2OQY - chains D and E of the 8 polymer chains in the assembly; structure by X-ray diffraction, 2.00 A resolution.

== Chain D (and E) ==
Name: Muconate cycloisomerase
Organism: Oceanobacillus iheyensis
Notes: chain E of this document is another copy of the same molecule, construct and numbering; everything in this record applies to it too
Reference sequence: Q8EMJ9 (Q8EMJ9_OCEIH); numbering as in UniProt (aligned over 1-391)
Amino-acid sequence (391 residues; row label = number of the first residue in the row):
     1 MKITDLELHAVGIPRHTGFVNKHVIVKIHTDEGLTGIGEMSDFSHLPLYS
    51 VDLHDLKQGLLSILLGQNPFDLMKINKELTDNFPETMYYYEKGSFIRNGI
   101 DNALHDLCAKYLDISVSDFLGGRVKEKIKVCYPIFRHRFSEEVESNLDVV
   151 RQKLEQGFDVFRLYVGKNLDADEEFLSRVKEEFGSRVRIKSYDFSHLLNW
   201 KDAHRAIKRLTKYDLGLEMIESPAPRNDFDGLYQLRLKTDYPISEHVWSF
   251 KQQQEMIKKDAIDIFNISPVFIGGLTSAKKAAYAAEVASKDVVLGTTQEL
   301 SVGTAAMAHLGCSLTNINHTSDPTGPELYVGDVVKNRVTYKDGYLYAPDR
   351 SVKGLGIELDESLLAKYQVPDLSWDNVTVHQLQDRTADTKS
Not modelled in the structure: 375-391
Swiss-Prot annotation at these positions:
  - active site: Tyr-90 (Proton donor), Tyr-164 (Proton acceptor)
  - binding site (substrate): Arg-15, Tyr-89, Thr-296, Arg-385
  - binding site (Mg(2+)): Asp-42, His-45, Asp-193, Glu-221, His-246, Thr-297
  - site: Arg-162 (Increases basicity of active site Tyr)
  - mutagenesis: His-45 (H45Q: Loss of activity), Tyr-90 (Y90F: 3550-fold reduction in catalytic efficiency), Arg-162 (R162N: 17000-fold reduction in catalytic efficiency), Tyr-164 (Y164F: Loss of activity)
Metal / ion sites: Mg2+ site 1: Asp-42, His-45, Thr-297; Mg2+ site 2: Asp-193, Glu-221, His-246
Reported in the primary citation:
  - catalytic residues: Tyr-90
  - mutagenesis - Y90F: decreased catalytic activity

== Interface between chain D and chain E ==
Residue-residue contacts - 50 pairs, chain D then chain E:
  Asn-68(D) with Arg-350(E)
  Phe-70(D) with Asp-118(E); Gly-121(E); Gly-122(E), hydrogen bond (backbone-backbone)
  Asp-71(D) with Gly-121(E); Gly-122(E); Arg-123(E), hydrogen bond (side chain-backbone); Arg-350(E), salt bridge
  Leu-72(D) with Gly-121(E), hydrogen bond (backbone-backbone)
  Met-73(D) with Gly-121(E), hydrogen bond (backbone-backbone); Ser-313(E); Thr-315(E)
  Lys-74(D) with Arg-123(E); Val-124(E)
  Leu-112(D) with Leu-112(E), hydrophobic; Ile-114(E), hydrophobic
  Ile-114(D) with Leu-112(E), hydrophobic
  Asp-118(D) with Phe-70(E)
  Gly-121(D) with Phe-70(E); Asp-71(E); Leu-72(E), hydrogen bond (backbone-backbone); Met-73(E), hydrogen bond (backbone-backbone)
  Gly-122(D) with Phe-70(E), hydrogen bond (backbone-backbone); Asp-71(E)
  Arg-123(D) with Asp-71(E), hydrogen bond (backbone-side chain); Lys-74(E)
  Val-124(D) with Lys-74(E)
  Phe-250(D) with Val-287(E)
  Gln-253(D) with Val-287(E)
  Gln-254(D) with Val-287(E); Ala-288(E)
  Lys-258(D) with Asp-260(E), salt bridge
  Asp-260(D) with Lys-258(E), salt bridge
  Lys-280(D) with Tyr-283(E); Glu-286(E), salt bridge; Val-287(E)
  Tyr-283(D) with Lys-280(E); Tyr-283(E), hydrophobic
  Ala-284(D) with Val-287(E), hydrophobic
  Glu-286(D) with Lys-280(E), salt bridge
  Val-287(D) with Phe-250(E); Gln-253(E); Gln-254(E); Lys-280(E); Ala-284(E), hydrophobic
  Ala-288(D) with Gln-254(E)
  Ser-313(D) with Met-73(E)
  Thr-315(D) with Met-73(E)
  Arg-350(D) with Asn-68(E), hydrogen bond; Asp-71(E), salt bridge
Other interface residues (no listed pair), chain D (32 interface residues in all): Lys-77, Phe-119, Leu-120, Ile-257, Lys-279
Other interface residues (no listed pair), chain E (32 interface residues in all): Lys-77, Phe-119, Leu-120, Ile-257, Lys-279

== Overview ==
Chain D and chain E each contribute 32 residues to their interface; the contacts include 9 hydrogen bonds and
6 salt bridges. Polar contacts include Asp-71(D)/Arg-350(E), Lys-258(D)/Asp-260(E) and Lys-280(D)/Glu-286(E).
The paper reports the catalytic residue Tyr-90(D); Y90F of chain D reduces catalytic activity.
Both chains are Muconate cycloisomerase (Oceanobacillus iheyensis). Entry 2OQY (The crystal structure of
muconate cycloisomerase from Oceanobacillus iheyensis) was determined by X-ray diffraction, deposited together
with 3HPF, 3FYY, 3ES7 and 3ES8.
